PDB entry 9IK8 | electron microscopy, 2.82 A resolution | chains D and A of the 6 polymer chains in the assembly

# Chain D
Name: Somatostatin receptor type 1
Source organism: Homo sapiens
Reference sequence: P30872 (SSR1_HUMAN); residues 1-391 here = UniProt positions 1-391
Chain sequence (393 residues; row label = number of the first residue in the row):
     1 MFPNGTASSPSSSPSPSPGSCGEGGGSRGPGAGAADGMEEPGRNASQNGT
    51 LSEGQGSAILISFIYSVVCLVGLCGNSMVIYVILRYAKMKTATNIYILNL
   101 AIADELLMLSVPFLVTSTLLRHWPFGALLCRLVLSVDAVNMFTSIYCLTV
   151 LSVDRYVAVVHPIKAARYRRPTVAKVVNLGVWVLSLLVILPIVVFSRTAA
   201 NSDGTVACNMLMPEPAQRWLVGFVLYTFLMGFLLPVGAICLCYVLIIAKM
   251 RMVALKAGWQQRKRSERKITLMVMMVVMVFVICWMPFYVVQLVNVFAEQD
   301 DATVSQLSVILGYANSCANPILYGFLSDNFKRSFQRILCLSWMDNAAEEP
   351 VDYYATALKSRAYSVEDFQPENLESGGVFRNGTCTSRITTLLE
Not modelled in the structure: 1-56, 200-206, 338-393
Sequence notes: expression tag (392-393)
Cystine bridges: Cys130-Cys208

# Chain A
Name: Guanine nucleotide-binding protein G(i) subunit alpha-1
Source organism: Homo sapiens
Reference sequence: P63096 (GNAI1_HUMAN); residue numbers follow UniProt; this construct covers 5-354
Chain sequence (350 residues; each row starts with the number of its first residue):
     5 LSAEDKAAVERSKMIDRNLREDGEKAAREVKLLLLGAGESGKSTIVKQMK
    55 IIHEAGYSEEECKQYKAVVYSNTIQSIIAIIRAMGRLKIDFGDSARADDA
   105 RQLFVLAGAAEEGFMTAELAGVIKRLWKDSGVQACFNRSREYQLNDSAAY
   155 YLNDLDRIAQPNYIPTQQDVLRTRVKTTGIVETHFTFKDLHFKMFDVGGQ
   205 RSERKKWIHCFEGVTAIIFCVALSDYDLVLAEDEEMNRMHESMKLFDSIC
   255 NNKWFTDTSIILFLNKKDLFEEKIKKSPLTICYPEYAGSNTYEEAAAYIQ
   305 CQFEDLNKRKDTKEIYTHFTCATDTKNVQFVFDAVTDVIIKNNLKDCGLF
Not modelled in the structure: 44, 48, 56-181, 234-240
Curated features (UniProtKB/Swiss-Prot):
  - region: Lys35 to Thr48 (G1 motif), Asp173 to Thr181 (G2 motif), Phe196 to Arg205 (G3 motif), Ile265 to Asp272 (G4 motif), Thr324 to Thr329 (G5 motif)
  - binding site (GTP): Glu43 to Thr48, Ser151, Leu175 to Thr181, Asp200 to Gln204, Asn269 to Asp272, Ala326
  - binding site (Mg(2+)): Ser47, Thr181
  - modified residue: Arg178 (ADP-ribosylarginine), Gln204 (Deamidated glutamine), Cys351 (ADP-ribosylcysteine)
  - natural variant: Gly40 (G40C: In NEDHISB; G40R: In NEDHISB), Gly45 (G45D: In NEDHISB), Thr48 (T48I: In NEDHISB; T48K: In NEDHISB), Gln52 (Q52P: In NEDHISB), Ser75 (deletion: In NEDHISB; uncertain significance), Gln172 (deletion: In NEDHISB), Asp173 (D173V: In NEDHISB), Glu186 to Phe189 (deletion: In NEDHISB; uncertain significance), Cys224 (C224Y: In NEDHISB), Lys270 (K270N: In NEDHISB; K270R: In NEDHISB), Asp272 (D272G: In NEDHISB), Ala326 (A326P: In NEDHISB), 1 further natural variant entry in UniProt
  - mutagenesis: Gly42 (G42R: Abolishes switch to an activated conformation and dissociation from beta and gamma subunits upon GTP binding. Abolishes interaction with RGS family members), Glu116 (E116L: Enhances interaction (inactive GDP-bound) with RGS14), Gln147 (Q147L: Enhances interaction (inactive GDP-bound) with RGS14), Glu245 (E245L: Enhances interaction (inactive GDP-bound) with RGS14)

# Chain D / chain A interface
Contacting residue pairs (31):
  Arg155(D) with Cys351(A); Leu353(A)
  Ala158(D) with Asn347(A), hydrogen bond (backbone-side chain); Cys351(A), hydrophobic
  Val159(D) with Leu348(A), hydrophobic
  Pro162(D) with Asn347(A)
  Ile163(D) with Arg32(A), hydrogen bond (backbone-side chain)
  Ala166(D) with Arg32(A)
  Arg169(D) with Cys351(A)
  Ile246(D) with Leu353(A), hydrophobic
  Lys249(D) with Ile344(A)
  Met250(D) with Ile344(A), hydrophobic; Leu348(A), hydrophobic
  Val253(D) with Ile344(A), hydrophobic
  Lys256(D) with Asp337(A)
  Ala257(D) with Tyr320(A); Phe334(A)
  Gly258(D) with Thr321(A); Phe334(A)
  Trp259(D) with Ile319(A); Tyr320(A)
  Lys268(D) with Phe354(A)
  Ile269(D) with Leu348(A), hydrophobic; Leu353(A); Phe354(A), hydrophobic
  Met272(D) with Leu353(A)
  Val273(D) with Leu353(A), hydrophobic
  Leu326(D) with Gly352(A); Phe354(A)
  Ser327(D) with Gly352(A)
  Asp328(D) with Lys349(A), salt bridge
Also at the interface, not in a pair above, chain D (26 interface residues in all): Thr93, Asp154, Tyr243, Lys331
Also at the interface, not in a pair above, chain A (18 interface residues in all): Glu28, Asp193, Asp341, Asp350

# Overview
Chain D and chain A form an interface of 26 and 18 residues respectively; the contacts include 2 hydrogen
bonds and 1 salt bridge. Among the polar pairs are Asp328(D)-Lys349(A), Ala158(D)-Asn347(A) and
Ile163(D)-Arg32(A).
Chain D is Somatostatin receptor type 1 and chain A is Guanine nucleotide-binding protein G(i) subunit
alpha-1, both from Homo sapiens; the structure, Cryo-EM Structure of SSTR1-Gi SST analogs complex, was
determined by electron microscopy (same publication as 9IK9).
